4OSV - chains A and J of the 3 polymer chains in the assembly; structure by X-ray diffraction, 2.00 A resolution.

[Chain A]
Molecule: Hax3
Organism: Xanthomonas campestris pv. armoraciae
Reference sequence: Q3ZD72 (Q3ZD72_XANCA); residue numbers follow UniProt; this construct covers 231-720
Sequence (499 residues; each row starts with the number of its first residue):
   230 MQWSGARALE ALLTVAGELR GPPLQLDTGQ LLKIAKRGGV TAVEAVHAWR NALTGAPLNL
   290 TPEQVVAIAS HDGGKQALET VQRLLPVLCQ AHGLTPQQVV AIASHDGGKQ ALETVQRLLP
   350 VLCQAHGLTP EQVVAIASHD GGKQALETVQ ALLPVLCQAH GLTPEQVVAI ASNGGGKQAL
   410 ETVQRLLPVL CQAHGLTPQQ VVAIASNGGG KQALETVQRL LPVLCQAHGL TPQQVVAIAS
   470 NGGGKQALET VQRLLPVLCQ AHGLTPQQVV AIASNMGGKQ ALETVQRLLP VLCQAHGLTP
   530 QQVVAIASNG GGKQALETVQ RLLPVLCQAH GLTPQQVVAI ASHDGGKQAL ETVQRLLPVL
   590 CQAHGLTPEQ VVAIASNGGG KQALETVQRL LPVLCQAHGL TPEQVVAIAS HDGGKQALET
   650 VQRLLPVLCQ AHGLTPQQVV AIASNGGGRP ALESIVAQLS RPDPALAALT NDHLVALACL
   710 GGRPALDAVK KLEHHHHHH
Disordered / not traced: 230, 722-728
Sequence notes: expression tag (230, 721-728); engineered mutation His300 (Asn in Q3ZD72), Asp301 (Ile in Q3ZD72), His368 (Asn in Q3ZD72), Asp369 (Ile in Q3ZD72), Asn402 (His in Q3ZD72), Gly403 (Asp in Q3ZD72), Asn436 (His in Q3ZD72), Gly437 (Asp in Q3ZD72), Asn470 (His in Q3ZD72), Gly471 (Asp in Q3ZD72), Met505 (Ser in Q3ZD72), Gly539 (Ser in Q3ZD72), His572 (Asn in Q3ZD72), Asp573 (Ser in Q3ZD72), Asn606 (His in Q3ZD72), Gly607 (Asp in Q3ZD72), His640 (Asn in Q3ZD72), Asp641 (Ile in Q3ZD72)

[Chain J]
Molecule: 17-nt DNA strand
Sequence (17 nucleotides; each row starts with the number of its first residue; numbers below 1 keep their minus sign (DA-14 is residue -14)):
   -14 AGAGAGATAA AGGGACA

[How chain A and chain J interact]
Pairs across the interface (7; chain A residue first):
  Lys262(A) with DA-5(J), salt bridge to the phosphate
  Lys265(A) with DA-4(J), salt bridge to the phosphate; DG-3(J), salt bridge to the phosphate
  Arg266(A) with DA-4(J), base contact; DG-3(J), hydrogen bond to the base
  Ser435(A) with DG-9(J), phosphate contact
  Met505(A) with DA-8(J), base contact
Also at the interface, not in a pair above, chain A (11 interface residues in all): Asp301, Asp335, Asp369, Ala398, Ser401, Asp573
Also at the interface, not in a pair above, chain J (7 interface residues in all): DA-10, DG-2

[In short]
11 residues of chain A and 7 residues of chain J are in contact; the contacts include 1 hydrogen bond and 3
salt bridges. Polar pairs include Arg266(A)-DG-3(J), Lys262(A)-DA-5(J) and Lys265(A)-DA-4(J).
Chain A is Hax3 (Xanthomonas campestris pv. armoraciae) and chain J is a 17-nt DNA strand; the structure,
Crystal structure of the S505M mutant of TAL effector dHax3, was determined by X-ray diffraction together with
4OSH, 4OSI, 4OSJ, 4OSK, 4OSL, 4OSM and 9 further entries from the same study.
